7UPO - chains B and C of the 3 polymer chains in the assembly; structure by X-ray diffraction, 2.10 A resolution.

[Chain B]
Molecule: DHT03 protein B
From: synthetic construct
Amino-acid sequence (78 residues; each row starts with the number of its first residue; numbers below 1 keep their minus sign (Ser-1 is residue -1)):
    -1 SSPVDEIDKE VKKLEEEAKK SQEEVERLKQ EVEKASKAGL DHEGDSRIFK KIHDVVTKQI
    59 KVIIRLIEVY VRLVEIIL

[Chain C]
Molecule: DHT03 protein C
From: synthetic construct
Amino-acid sequence (77 residues; numbered -1 to 75; the number before each row is that of its first residue; numbers below 1 keep their minus sign (Gly-1 is residue -1)):
    -1 GSKQKEAIKV YLELLEVHSR VLKALIEQIK LFIELIKRPD EDLADKVRKS SEELKKIIKE
    59 VEKILRKVDD ILYKVKS
Not modelled in the structure: -1

[Chain B / chain C interface]
Residue-residue contacts (38):
  Val2(B) - Lys35(C)
  Asp3(B) - Lys35(C)  salt bridge
  Asp6(B) - Ile31(C)
  Val9(B) - Ile27(C)  hydrophobic
  Glu13(B) - Ile24(C)
  Glu13(B) - Lys28(C)  salt bridge
  Gln20(B) - Ser17(C)  hydrogen bond
  Leu26(B) - Leu13(C)  hydrophobic
  Val30(B) - Leu10(C)  hydrophobic
  His40(B) - Gln2(C)  hydrogen bond
  Asp43(B) - Gln2(C)  hydrogen bond (backbone-side chain)
  Asp43(B) - Lys3(C)
  Ser44(B) - Gln2(C)
  Phe47(B) - Ile6(C)  hydrophobic
  Phe47(B) - Tyr9(C)  hydrophobic
  Ile50(B) - Ile6(C)  hydrophobic
  Ile50(B) - Tyr9(C)  hydrophobic
  His51(B) - Tyr9(C)
  Val53(B) - Leu13(C)  hydrophobic
  Val54(B) - Leu13(C)  hydrophobic
  Gln57(B) - Leu13(C)  hydrogen bond (side chain-backbone)
  Gln57(B) - His16(C)
  Gln57(B) - Ser17(C)  hydrogen bond
  Gln57(B) - Leu20(C)
  Ile58(B) - His16(C)
  Val60(B) - Leu20(C)  hydrophobic
  Ile61(B) - His16(C)
  Ile61(B) - Leu20(C)  hydrophobic
  Leu64(B) - Leu20(C)  hydrophobic
  Leu64(B) - Ile24(C)  hydrophobic
  Leu64(B) - Ile27(C)
  Ile65(B) - Leu23(C)  hydrophobic
  Tyr68(B) - Ile27(C)  hydrophobic
  Tyr68(B) - Phe30(C)
  Leu71(B) - Ile27(C)
  Leu71(B) - Phe30(C)  hydrophobic
  Leu71(B) - Ile34(C)  hydrophobic
  Ile75(B) - Ile34(C)  hydrophobic
Interface residues without a listed pair, chain B (29 interface residues in all): Lys10, Ala16, Val23, Ile46
Interface residues without a listed pair, chain C (21 interface residues in all): Ala5, Leu12, Val19, Gln26

[In short]
29 residues of chain B face 21 of chain C across their interface, with 5 hydrogen bonds and 2 salt bridges.
Polar contacts include Asp3(B)-Lys35(C), Glu13(B)-Lys28(C) and Gln20(B)-Ser17(C).
Chain B is DHT03 protein B and chain C is DHT03 protein C, both from synthetic construct; the structure,
Crystal structure of designed heterotrimeric assembly DHT03, was determined by X-ray diffraction (same
publication as 7UPP and 7UPQ).
